PDB entry 5T1E | X-ray diffraction, 1.83 A resolution | chain A

# Chain A
Protein: Uncharacterized protein
Organism: Phaeosphaeria nodorum (strain SN15 / ATCC MYA-4574 / FGSC 10173)
UniProt: Q0UIL6 (Q0UIL6_PHANO); residue numbers follow UniProt; this construct covers 1-437
Amino-acid sequence (445 residues; numbered 1 to 445; the number before each row is that of its first residue):
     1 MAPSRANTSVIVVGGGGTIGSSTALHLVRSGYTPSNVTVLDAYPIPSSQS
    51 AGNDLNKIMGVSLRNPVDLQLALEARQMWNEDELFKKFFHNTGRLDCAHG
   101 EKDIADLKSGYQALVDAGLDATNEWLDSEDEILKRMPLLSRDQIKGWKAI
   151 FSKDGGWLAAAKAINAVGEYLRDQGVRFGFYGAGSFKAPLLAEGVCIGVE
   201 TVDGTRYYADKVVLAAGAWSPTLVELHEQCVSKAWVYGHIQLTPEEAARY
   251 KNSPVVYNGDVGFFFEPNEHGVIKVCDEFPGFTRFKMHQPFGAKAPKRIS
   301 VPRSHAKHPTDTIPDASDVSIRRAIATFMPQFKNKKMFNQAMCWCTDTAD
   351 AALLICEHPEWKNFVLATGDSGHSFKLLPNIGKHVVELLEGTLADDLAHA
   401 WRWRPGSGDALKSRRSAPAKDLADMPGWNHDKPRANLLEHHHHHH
Not modelled in the structure: 432-445
Sequence notes: expression tag (438-445)
Glycans and other covalent adducts: flavin-adenine dinucleotide (FAD) linked to Cys343
Residues lining bound ligands: FAD (flavin-adenine dinucleotide): Val13, Gly14, Gly16, Gly17, Thr18, Ile19, Gly20, Leu40, Asp41, Ala42, Tyr43, Ser47, Gln49, Ser50, Ala51, Gly52, Lys57, Ile58, Gly184, Ser185, Phe186, Ala215, Ala216, Gly217, Trp219, Leu223, Trp235, Val236, Tyr237, Phe263, Cys276, Trp344, Cys345, Asp370, Gly372, His373, Ser374, Phe375, Lys376
What the authors report for this chain:
  - binding site for flavin-adenine dinucleotide: Thr18, Asp41, Ser47, Ser50, Ala51, Lys57, Ile58, Lys274, Cys343, Lys376
  - specificity-determining residues: Ser62, Arg64
  - contacts within the chain: Asn56-Lys274 (hydrogen bond), Asp54-Lys274 (water-mediated contact), Lys57-Lys274 (water-mediated contact)
  - mutagenesis - N56A: decreased catalytic activity on oxygen
  - mutagenesis - N56A: increased catalytic activity
  - mutagenesis - D54A, D54E, D54H, D54N, D54S, D54V: decreased catalytic activity (oxidase activities)
  - mutagenesis - D54E: decreased expression
  - mutagenesis - D54A: unchanged expression
  - mutagenesis - D54V/N56A: abolished expression
  - mutagenesis - D54A/N56A, D54E/N56A, D54F/N56A, D54H/N56A, D54N/N56A: decreased catalytic activity (oxidase activity)
  - catalytic residues: Asn56, Lys57, Lys274 (by similarity / conservation)

# Summary
Flavin-adenine dinucleotide is covalently linked to Cys343. The paper reports catalytic residues Asn56, Lys57
and Lys274; D54A, D54E and D54H, among others, reduce catalytic activity (oxidase activities); 13
substitutions were tested in all.
Chain A is Uncharacterized protein (Phaeosphaeria nodorum (strain SN15 / ATCC MYA-4574 / FGSC 10173)); the
structure, Crystal structure of Phaeospaeria nodrum fructosyl peptide oxidase, was determined by X-ray
diffraction together with 5T1F and 5XAO from the same study.
